9CV0 - chains A and F of the 60 polymer chains in the assembly; structure by electron microscopy, 2.84 A resolution.

[Chain A (and F)]
Protein: VP1
Notes: chain F of this document is another copy of the same molecule, construct and numbering; everything in this record applies to it too
UniProtKB: A0A097PIM0 (A0A097PIM0_9VIRU); residues -137 to 569 here correspond to UniProt positions 1-707 (UniProt number = residue number + 138)
Sequence (707 residues; each row starts with the number of its first residue; numbers below 1 keep their minus sign (Met-137 is residue -137)):
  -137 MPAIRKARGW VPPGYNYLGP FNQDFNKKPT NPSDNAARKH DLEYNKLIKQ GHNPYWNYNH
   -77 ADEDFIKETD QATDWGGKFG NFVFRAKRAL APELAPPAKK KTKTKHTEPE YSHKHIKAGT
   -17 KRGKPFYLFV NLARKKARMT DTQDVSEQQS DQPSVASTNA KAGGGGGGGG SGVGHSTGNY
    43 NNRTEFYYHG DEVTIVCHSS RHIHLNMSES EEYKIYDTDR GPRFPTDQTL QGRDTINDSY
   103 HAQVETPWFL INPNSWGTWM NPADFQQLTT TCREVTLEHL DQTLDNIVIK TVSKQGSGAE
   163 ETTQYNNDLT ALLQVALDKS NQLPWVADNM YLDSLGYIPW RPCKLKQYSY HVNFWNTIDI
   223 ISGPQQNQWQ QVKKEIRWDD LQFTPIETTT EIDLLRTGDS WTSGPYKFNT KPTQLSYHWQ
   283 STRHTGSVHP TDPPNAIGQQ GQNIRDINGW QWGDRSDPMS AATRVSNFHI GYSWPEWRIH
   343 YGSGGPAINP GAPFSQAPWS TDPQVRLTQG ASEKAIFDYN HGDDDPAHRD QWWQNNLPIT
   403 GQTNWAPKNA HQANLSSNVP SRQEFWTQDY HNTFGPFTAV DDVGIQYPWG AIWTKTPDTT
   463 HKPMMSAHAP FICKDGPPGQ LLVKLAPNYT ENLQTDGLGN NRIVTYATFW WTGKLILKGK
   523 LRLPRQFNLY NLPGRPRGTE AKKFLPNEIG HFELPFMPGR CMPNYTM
Unresolved in the structure: -137 to 32
Construct notes: conflict Val35 (Ile173 in A0A097PIM0)

[Interface between chain A and chain F]
Pairs across the interface - 70 pairs, chain A then chain F:
  Tyr50(A) with Tyr50(F); His51(F); Gly52(F), hydrogen bond (backbone-backbone); Leu523(F), hydrophobic
  His51(A) with Tyr50(F); Gly52(F)
  Gly52(A) with Tyr50(F), hydrogen bond (backbone-backbone); His51(F)
  Asn123(A) with Phe529(F)
  Pro124(A) with Phe529(F); Leu531(F)
  Ala125(A) with Pro526(F); Gln528(F); Phe529(F), hydrogen bond (backbone-backbone); Asn530(F)
  Asp126(A) with Pro526(F)
  Gln128(A) with Leu531(F); Tyr532(F), hydrogen bond (side chain-backbone); Leu534(F)
  Gln129(A) with Arg524(F); Pro526(F)
  Thr132(A) with Leu534(F)
  Asn297(A) with Ile551(F)
  Ala298(A) with Glu550(F); Ile551(F)
  Ile299(A) with Asn549(F); Glu550(F); Ile551(F), hydrophobic
  Gly300(A) with Glu550(F)
  Gln301(A) with Glu550(F)
  Leu523(A) with Tyr50(F), hydrophobic
  Arg524(A) with Gln129(F)
  Pro526(A) with Ala125(F); Asp126(F); Gln129(F)
  Gln528(A) with Ala125(F)
  Phe529(A) with Asn123(F); Pro124(F); Ala125(F), hydrogen bond (backbone-backbone); Phe554(F), hydrophobic
  Asn530(A) with Ala125(F); Leu547(F)
  Leu531(A) with Pro124(F); Gln128(F); Gly536(F); Arg537(F); Pro557(F), hydrophobic; Met559(F), hydrophobic
  Tyr532(A) with Gln128(F), hydrogen bond (backbone-side chain)
  Asn533(A) with Arg537(F), hydrogen bond
  Leu534(A) with Gln128(F); Thr132(F); Leu534(F), hydrophobic; Pro535(F)
  Pro535(A) with Leu534(F)
  Gly536(A) with Leu531(F)
  Arg537(A) with Leu531(F); Asn533(F), hydrogen bond
  Leu547(A) with Asn530(F)
  Asn549(A) with Ile299(F)
  Glu550(A) with Ala298(F); Ile299(F); Gly300(F); Gln301(F)
  Ile551(A) with Asn297(F); Ala298(F); Ile299(F), hydrophobic
  Phe554(A) with Phe529(F), hydrophobic
  Pro557(A) with Leu531(F), hydrophobic
  Met559(A) with Leu531(F), hydrophobic
Also at the interface, not in a pair above, chain A (42 interface residues in all): Phe48, Thr133, Pro201, Trp202, Pro296, Leu525, Phe546
Also at the interface, not in a pair above, chain F (42 interface residues in all): Phe48, Thr133, Pro201, Trp202, Pro296, Leu525, Phe546

[Summary]
Chain A and chain F each contribute 42 residues to their interface, with 8 hydrogen bonds. Polar pairs include
Gln128(A)-Tyr532(F), Asn533(A)-Arg537(F) and Tyr50(A)-Gly52(F).
Chain A and chain F are both VP1; the structure, Bufavirus 1 at pH 7.4, was determined by electron microscopy
together with 9CUZ, 9CV9 and 9CWS from the same study.
